Entry 6CAS (X-ray diffraction, 3.50 A resolution); this record covers chains A and H of the 23 polymer chains in the assembly.

[Chain A]
Molecule: 16S Ribosomal RNA rRNA
From: Thermus thermophilus HB8
Sequence (1517 nucleotides; row label = number of the first residue in the row; note: 42 numbers in that range are skipped by the numbering (no residue carries them; nothing is unmodelled there); a row labelled like 190A-190L holds insertion residues (190A, then the next letters in order)):
     5 UGGAGAGUCUGAUCCUGGCUCAGGGUGAACGCUGGCGGCGUGCCUAAGAC
    55 AUGCAAGUCGUGCGGG
    73 CCGCGGGGUUUU
    88 ACUCCG
    95 UGGUC
   101 AGCGGCGGACGGGUGAGUAACGCGUGGGU
  129A G
   130 ACCUACCCGGAAGAGGGGGACAACCCGGGGAAACUCGGGCUAAUCCCCCA
   180 UGUGGACCCGC
190A-190L CCCUUGGGGUGU
   191 GUCCAAAGGGCUUU
   216 GCCCGCUUCCGGAUGGGCCCGCGUCCCAUCAGCUAGUUGGUGGGGUAAUG
   266 GCCCACCAAGGCGACGACGGGUAGCCGGUCUGAGAGGAUGGCCGGCCACA
   316 GGGGCACUGAGACACGGGCCCCACUCCUACGGGAGGCAGCAGUUAGGAAU
   366 CUUCCGCAAUGGGCGCAAGCCUGACGGAGCGACGCCGCUUGGAGGAAGAA
   416 GCCCUUCGGGGUGUAAACUCCUGAA
   442 CCCGGGACGAAACCCCCGACGA
   474 GGGGACUGACGGUACCGGG
   494 GUAAUAGCGCCGGCCAACUCCGUGCCAGCAGCCXCGGUAAUACGGAGGGC
   544 GCGAGCGUUACCCGGAUUCACUGGGCGUAAAGGGCGUGUAGGCGGCCUGG
   594 GGCGUCCCAUGUGAAAGACCACGGCUCAACCGUGGGGGAGCGUGGGAUAC
   644 GCUCAGGCUAGACGGUGGGAGAGGGUGGUGGAAUUCCCGGAGUAGCGGUG
   694 AAAUGCGCAGAUACCGGGAGGAACGCCGAUGGCGAAGGCAGCCACCUGGU
   744 CCACCCGUGACGCUGAGGCGCGAAAGCGUGGGGAGCAAACCGGAUUAGAU
   794 ACCCGGGUAGUCCACGCCCUAAACGAUGCGCGCUAGGUCUCUGGGUCU
   848 CCUGGGGGCCGAAGCUAACGCGUUAAGCGCGCCGCCUGGGGAGUACGGCC
   898 GCAAGGCUGAAACUCAAAGGAAUUGACGGGGGCCCGCACAAGCGGUGGAG
   948 CAUGUGGUUUAAUUCGAAGXAACGCGAAGAACCUUACCAGGCCUUGACAU
   998 GCUAGG
 1003A G
  1004 AACCCGGGUGAAAGCCUGGGGUGCCCC
1030A-1030D GCGA
  1031 GGGGAGCCCUAGCACAGGUGCUGCAUGGCCGUCGUCAGCUCGUGCCGUGA
  1081 GGUGUUGGGUUAAGUCCCGCAACGAGCGCAACCCCCGCCGUUAGUUGCCA
  1131 GCGGUUCGGCCGGGCACUCUAACGGGACUGCCCGCGAAA
  1171 GCGGGAGGAAGGAGGGGACGACGUCUGGUCAGCAUGGCCCUUACGGCCUG
  1221 GGCGACACACGUGCUACAAUGCCCACUACAAAGCGAUGCCACCCGGCAAC
  1271 GGGGAGCUAAUCGCAAAAAGGUGGGCCCAGUUCGGAUUGGGGUCUGCAAC
  1321 CCGACCCCAUGAAGCCGGAAUCGCUAGUAAUCGCGGAUCAG
 1361A C
  1362 CAUGCCGCGGUGAAUACGUUCCCGGGCCUUGUACACACXGCCXGUXACGC
  1412 CAUGGGAGCGGGCUCUACCCGAAGUCGCCGGG
  1446 AGCCUACGGG
  1459 CAGGCGCCGAGGGUAGGGCCCGUGACUGGGGCGAAGUCGUAACAAGGUAG
  1509 CUGUACCGGAAGGUGCGGCUGGAUCACCUCCUUUCU
Disordered / not traced: 1534-1538
Construct notes: conflict C13 (U131313 in 55771382)
Modified positions: PSU (pseudouridine-5'-monophosphate) at position 516, G7M (N7-methyl-guanosine-5'-monophosphate) at position 527, M2G (N2-dimethylguanosine-5'-monophosphate) at position 966, 5MC (5-methylcytidine-5'-monophosphate) at position 967, 2MG (2N-methylguanosine-5'-monophosphate) at position 1207, 5MC (5-methylcytidine-5'-monophosphate) at position 1400, 4OC (4n,o2'-methylcytidine-5'-monophosphate) at position 1402, 5MC (5-methylcytidine-5'-monophosphate) at position 1404, 5MC (5-methylcytidine-5'-monophosphate) at position 1407, UR3 (3-methyluridine-5'-monophoshate) at position 1498, MA6 (6N-dimethyladenosine-5'-monophoshate) at position 1518, MA6 (6N-dimethyladenosine-5'-monophoshate) at position 1519, PSU (pseudouridine-5'-monophosphate) at position 1540, PSU (pseudouridine-5'-monophosphate) at position 1541
Ion coordination: Mg2+ site 1 near U5 (its only coordinating residue here); Mg2+ site 2 near G21 (its only coordinating residue here); Mg2+ site 3: G46, G394; Mg2+ site 4: C48, G115; Mg2+ site 5 near A53 (its only coordinating residue here); Mg2+ site 6: A59, U387; Mg2+ site 7 near G61 (its only coordinating residue here); Mg2+ site 8 near A88 (its only coordinating residue here); Mg2+ site 9 near U98 (its only coordinating residue here); Mg2+ site 10: A109, G331; Mg2+ site 11 near G111 (its only coordinating residue here); Mg2+ site 12 near G117 (its only coordinating residue here); 104 more Mg2+ sites not listed
Ligand contacts: EUS (N-[(1R,2S,3S,4R,5S)-5-amino-4-{[(2S,3R)-3-amino-6-(aminomethyl)-3,4-dihydro-2H-pyran-2-yl]oxy}-2-{[3-deoxy-4-C-methyl-3-(methylamino)-beta-L-arabinopyranosyl]oxy}-3-hydroxycyclohexyl]methanesulfonamide): 5MC_1404, G1405, U1406, 5MC_1407, A1408, C1409, G1491, A1492, A1493, G1494, U1495, C1496, G1497
What the authors report for this chain:
  - binding site for EUS: C1496 (proposed by the authors, not directly observed)
  - conformationally variable residues (side-chain flip): A1492, A1493

[Chain H]
Protein: 30S ribosomal protein S8
From: Thermus thermophilus (strain HB8 / ATCC 27634 / DSM 579)
UniProtKB: P0DOY9 (RS8_THET8); residue numbers follow UniProt; this construct covers 1-138
Sequence (138 residues; numbered 1 to 138; the number before each row is that of its first residue):
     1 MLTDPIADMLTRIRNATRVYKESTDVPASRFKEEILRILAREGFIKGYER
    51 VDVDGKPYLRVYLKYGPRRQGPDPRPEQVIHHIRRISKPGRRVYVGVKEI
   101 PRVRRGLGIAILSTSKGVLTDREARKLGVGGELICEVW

[Chain A / chain H interface]
Residue-residue contacts (75; chain A residue first):
  C564(A) with Arg91(H), hydrogen bond to the sugar
  C586(A) with Pro89(H), phosphate contact; Gly90(H), sugar contact
  G587(A) with Met1(H), base contact; Thr3(H), sugar contact; Pro89(H), phosphate contact; Arg92(H), salt bridge to the phosphate
  G588(A) with Leu2(H), sugar contact; Pro5(H), phosphate contact
  C589(A) with Pro5(H), phosphate contact; Ala28(H), sugar contact; Ser29(H), phosphate contact
  C590(A) with Ser29(H), phosphate contact; Arg30(H), hydrogen bond to the phosphate
  U591(A) with Arg30(H), salt bridge to the phosphate
  G597(A) with Tyr94(H), hydrogen bond to the base
  U598(A) with Tyr94(H), phosphate contact; Gly131(H), sugar contact
  C599(A) with Val95(H), sugar contact; Gly96(H), phosphate contact; Val97(H), phosphate contact; Ser115(H), base contact; Val129(H), sugar contact; Gly130(H), hydrogen bond to the sugar; Gly131(H), sugar contact
  C600(A) with Gly96(H), phosphate contact; Val97(H), hydrogen bond to the phosphate; Gly128(H), sugar contact
  A640(A) with Ser115(H), hydrogen bond to the sugar
  U641(A) with Ser115(H), sugar contact
  A642(A) with Phe31(H), sugar contact; Ser113(H), hydrogen bond to the base; Thr114(H), hydrogen bond to the base; Ser115(H), base contact
  C643(A) with Phe31(H), sugar contact; Arg92(H), sugar contact; Ser113(H), hydrogen bond to the sugar; Glu132(H), hydrogen bond to the sugar
  G644(A) with Arg92(H), sugar contact; Tyr94(H), sugar contact
  U652(A) with Lys56(H), phosphate contact
  A653(A) with Lys56(H), salt bridge to the phosphate
  G654(A) with Met1(H), hydrogen bond to the sugar
  A753(A) with Met1(H), base contact
  G755(A) with Met1(H), sugar contact
  G823(A) with Thr3(H), base contact
  C824(A) with Met1(H), hydrogen bond to the sugar; Leu2(H), sugar contact
  G825(A) with Asp8(H), hydrogen bond to the sugar; Thr11(H), base contact; Arg12(H), hydrogen bond to the phosphate
  C826(A) with Arg12(H), salt bridge to the phosphate; Asn15(H), hydrogen bond to the base
  U827(A) with Asn15(H), sugar contact; Val19(H), sugar contact
  A828(A) with Lys21(H), salt bridge to the phosphate
  A859(A) with Val19(H), base contact
  A860(A) with Arg18(H), sugar contact; Arg75(H), hydrogen bond to the phosphate
  G861(A) with Arg75(H), salt bridge to the phosphate
  G874(A) with Asn15(H), base contact
  C875(A) with Thr11(H), base contact; Arg14(H), hydrogen bond to the sugar; Asn15(H), hydrogen bond to the sugar
  G876(A) with Ala7(H), sugar contact; Thr11(H), hydrogen bond to the sugar; Arg14(H), hydrogen bond to the phosphate
  C877(A) with Thr3(H), hydrogen bond to the sugar; Asp4(H), sugar contact; Ala7(H), sugar contact; Lys88(H), phosphate contact
  G878(A) with Thr3(H), hydrogen bond to the sugar; Lys88(H), phosphate contact; Pro89(H), phosphate contact
  C879(A) with Gly90(H), phosphate contact
Also at the interface, not in a pair above, chain H (43 interface residues in all): Pro57, Arg85, Glu99, Lys116, Gly117, Val118

[Overview]
Chain A and chain H form an interface of 36 and 43 residues respectively; the contacts include 22 hydrogen
bonds and 6 salt bridges. Polar contacts include G597(A)-Tyr94(H), A642(A)-Ser113(H) and A642(A)-Thr114(H).
Ligands of chain A: compound EUS. The paper reports a binding site for EUS at C1496(A); conformational
variability at A1492(A) and A1493(A).
Here chain A is 16S Ribosomal RNA rRNA (Thermus thermophilus HB8) and chain H is 30S ribosomal protein S8
(Thermus thermophilus (strain HB8 / ATCC 27634 / DSM 579)). Entry 6CAS (Serial Femtosecond X-ray Crystal
Structure of 30S ribosomal subunit from Thermus thermophilus in complex with N1MS) was determined by X-ray
diffraction together with 6CAR from the same study.
